PDB entry 8VAT | electron microscopy, 3.20 A resolution | chains A and I of the 9 polymer chains in the assembly

[Chain A]
Name: DNA polymerase III subunit delta
Organism: Escherichia coli
UniProtKB: P28630 (HOLA_ECOLI); numbering as in UniProt (aligned over 1-343)
Amino-acid sequence (343 residues; each row starts with the number of its first residue):
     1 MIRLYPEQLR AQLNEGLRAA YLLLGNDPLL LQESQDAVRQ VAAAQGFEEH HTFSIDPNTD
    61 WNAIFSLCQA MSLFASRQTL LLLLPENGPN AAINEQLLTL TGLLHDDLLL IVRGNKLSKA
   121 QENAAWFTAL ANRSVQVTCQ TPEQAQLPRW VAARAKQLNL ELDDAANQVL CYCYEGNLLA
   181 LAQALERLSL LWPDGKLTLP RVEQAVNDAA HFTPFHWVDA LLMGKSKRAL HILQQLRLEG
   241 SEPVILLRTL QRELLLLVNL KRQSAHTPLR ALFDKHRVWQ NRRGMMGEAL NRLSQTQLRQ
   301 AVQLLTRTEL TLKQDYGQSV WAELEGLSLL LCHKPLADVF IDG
Reported in the primary citation:
  - binding site for the 11-nt RNA strand: Tyr316
  - conformationally variable residues: Tyr316

[Chain I]
Molecule: 30-nt DNA strand
Sequence (30 nucleotides; row label = number of the first residue in the row):
     1 TTTTTTTTTT CAGACACCAC TGCACACACA
Disordered / not traced: 1-3, 24-30

[Chain A / chain I interface]
Pairs across the interface (21; chain A residue first):
  Pro214(A) - DT7(I)  base contact
  Phe215(A) - DT6(I)  stacking on the base
  Phe215(A) - DT7(I)  base contact
  Glu242(A) - DT8(I)  base contact
  Val244(A) - DT8(I)  sugar contact
  Val244(A) - DT9(I)  phosphate contact
  Ile245(A) - DT7(I)  base contact
  Ile245(A) - DT8(I)  sugar contact
  Arg248(A) - DT8(I)  phosphate contact
  Arg248(A) - DT9(I)  salt bridge to the phosphate
  Thr249(A) - DT7(I)  hydrogen bond to the sugar
  Arg252(A) - DT6(I)  hydrogen bond to the phosphate
  Arg252(A) - DT7(I)  salt bridge to the phosphate
  Trp279(A) - DT4(I)  base contact
  Trp279(A) - DT5(I)  phosphate contact
  Asn281(A) - DT4(I)  hydrogen bond to the base
  Arg282(A) - DT4(I)  base contact
  Leu312(A) - DT9(I)  base contact
  Lys313(A) - DT9(I)  salt bridge to the phosphate
  Tyr316(A) - DT10(I)  base contact
  Tyr316(A) - DC11(I)  hydrogen bond to the base
Interface residues without a listed pair, chain A (16 interface residues in all): Gln314, Asp315

[Summary]
16 residues of chain A and 8 residues of chain I are in contact; the contacts include 4 hydrogen bonds, 3 salt
bridges and 1 aromatic stacking contact. Polar contacts include Asn281(A)-DT4(I), Tyr316(A)-DC11(I) and
Thr249(A)-DT7(I). The paper reports a binding site for the 11-nt RNA strand at Tyr316(A); conformational
variability at Tyr316(A).
Chain A is DNA polymerase III subunit delta (Escherichia coli) and chain I is a 30-nt DNA strand; the
structure, Structure of the E. coli clamp loader bound to the beta clamp in a Open-RNAp/t conformation, was
determined by electron microscopy together with 8VAL, 8VAM, 8VAN, 8VAP, 8VAQ, 8VAR and 8VAS from the same
study.
